PDB entry 9KET | electron microscopy, 3.46 A resolution | chains G and F of the 10 polymer chains in the assembly

Chain G:
Molecule: Template strand DNA
Sequence (76 nucleotides; numbered 1 to 76; the number before each row is that of its first residue):
     1 TGCATCCGTG AGTCGAGGGT AATAAGGCAG ATGAGATGAA GGCGCCGAAG GGCGTAAATG
    61 AACGCCGGGT GAACCC
Disordered / not traced: 54-76

Chain F:
Molecule: RNA polymerase sigma factor SigA
Organism: Mycobacterium tuberculosis H37Rv
UniProt: P9WGI1 (SIGA_MYCTU); numbering as in UniProt (aligned over 1-528)
Amino-acid sequence (528 residues; each row starts with the number of its first residue):
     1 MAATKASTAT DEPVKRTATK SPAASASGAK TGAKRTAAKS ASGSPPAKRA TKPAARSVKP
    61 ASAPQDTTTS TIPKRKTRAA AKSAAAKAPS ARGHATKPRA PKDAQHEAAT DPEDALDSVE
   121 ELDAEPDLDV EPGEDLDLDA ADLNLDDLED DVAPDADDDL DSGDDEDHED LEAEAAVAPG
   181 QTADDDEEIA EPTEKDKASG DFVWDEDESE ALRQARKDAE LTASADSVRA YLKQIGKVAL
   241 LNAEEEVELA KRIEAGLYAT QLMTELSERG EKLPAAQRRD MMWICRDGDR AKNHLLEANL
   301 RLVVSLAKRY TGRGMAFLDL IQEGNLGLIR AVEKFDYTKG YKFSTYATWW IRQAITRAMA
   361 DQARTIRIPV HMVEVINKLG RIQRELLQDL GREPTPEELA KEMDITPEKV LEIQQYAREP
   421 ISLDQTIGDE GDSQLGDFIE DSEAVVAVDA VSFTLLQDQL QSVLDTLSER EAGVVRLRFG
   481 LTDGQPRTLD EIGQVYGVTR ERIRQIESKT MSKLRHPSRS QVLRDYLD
Disordered / not traced: 1-205, 528

Interface between chain G and chain F:
Pairs across the interface (23; chain G residue first):
  DG17(G) with Glu-430(F), hydrogen bond to the base
  DG18(G) with Ile-427(F), phosphate contact
  DG19(G) with Ile-421(F), sugar contact; Ile-427(F), phosphate contact
  DT20(G) with Ile-421(F), base contact; Gln-425(F), base contact
  DA21(G) with Glu-419(F), hydrogen bond to the base
  DA22(G) with Arg-313(F), base contact; Arg-384(F), base contact
  DT23(G) with Arg-313(F), hydrogen bond to the base; Asn-377(F), base contact; Gly-380(F), base contact; Arg-381(F), hydrogen bond to the base; Arg-384(F), hydrogen bond to the base
  DA24(G) with Tyr-310(F), phosphate contact; Trp-349(F), base contact; Arg-352(F), base contact
  DA25(G) with Gln-353(F), base contact; Thr-356(F), base contact; Asn-377(F), phosphate contact
  DG26(G) with Glu-374(F), sugar contact
  DG44(G) with Arg-500(F), hydrogen bond to the phosphate
  DC45(G) with Arg-500(F), salt bridge to the phosphate
Interface residues without a listed pair, chain G (13 interface residues in all): DA16
Interface residues without a listed pair, chain F (22 interface residues in all): Arg-309, Arg-357, Asp-429, Asp-432, Leu-435

Summary:
13 residues of chain G face 22 of chain F across their interface; the contacts include 6 hydrogen bonds and 1
salt bridge. Polar pairs include DG17(G)/Glu-430(F), DA21(G)/Glu-419(F) and DT23(G)/Arg-313(F).
Chain G is Template strand DNA and chain F is RNA polymerase sigma factor SigA (Mycobacterium tuberculosis
H37Rv); the structure, Cryo-EM structure of Mycobacterium tuberculosis transcription activation complex with
two PhoP molecules(composite map), was determined by electron microscopy, deposited together with 9JI2, 9KEU
and 9KEV.
